Entry 6CWQ (X-ray diffraction, 1.90 A resolution); this record covers chains A and B.

# Chain A (and B)
Molecule: Ribonucleotide reductase
From: Flavobacterium johnsoniae (strain ATCC 17061 / DSM 2064 / UW101)
Notes: chain B of this document is another copy of the same molecule, construct and numbering; everything in this record applies to it too
UniProtKB: A5FCJ5 (A5FCJ5_FLAJ1); numbering as in UniProt (aligned over 1-306)
Amino-acid sequence (308 residues; each row starts with the number of its first residue; numbers below 1 keep their minus sign (Gly-1 is residue -1)):
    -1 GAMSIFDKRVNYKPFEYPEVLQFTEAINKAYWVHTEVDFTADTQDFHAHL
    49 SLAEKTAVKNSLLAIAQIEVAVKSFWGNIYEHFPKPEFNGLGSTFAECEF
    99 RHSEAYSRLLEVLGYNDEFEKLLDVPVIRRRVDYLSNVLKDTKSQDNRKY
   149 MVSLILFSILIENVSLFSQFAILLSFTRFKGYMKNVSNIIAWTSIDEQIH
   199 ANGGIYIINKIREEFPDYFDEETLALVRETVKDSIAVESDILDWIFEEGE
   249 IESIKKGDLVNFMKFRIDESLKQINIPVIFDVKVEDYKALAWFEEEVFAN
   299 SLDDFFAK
Sequence notes: expression tag (-1 to 0)
Ion coordination: Mn2+ site 1: Glu67, Glu97, His100, Glu195; Mg2+: Asn76 (shared with Asn76(B) of chain B); Mn2+ site 2: Glu97, Glu160, Glu195, His198
What the authors report for this chain:
  - mutagenesis - Y104F: decreased catalytic activity

# How chain A and chain B interact
Residue-residue contacts - 42 pairs, chain A then chain B:
  Tyr10(A) - Val68(B)  hydrophobic
  Tyr10(A) - Phe98(B)
  Tyr10(A) - Ser101(B)  hydrogen bond
  Tyr10(A) - Glu102(B)  hydrogen bond
  Tyr10(A) - Ser105(B)
  Lys11(A) - Glu102(B)  salt bridge
  Lys11(A) - Ser105(B)
  Phe13(A) - Glu102(B)
  Leu19(A) - Glu102(B)
  Asn26(A) - Tyr29(B)  hydrogen bond
  Asn26(A) - Val31(B)
  Asn26(A) - Glu95(B)
  Tyr29(A) - Asn26(B)  hydrogen bond
  Tyr29(A) - Tyr29(B)  hydrophobic
  Val31(A) - Asn26(B)
  Val68(A) - Tyr10(B)  hydrophobic
  Val70(A) - Tyr78(B)
  Val70(A) - Pro84(B)  hydrophobic
  Val70(A) - Asn87(B)
  Tyr78(A) - Val70(B)
  Pro84(A) - Val70(B)  hydrophobic
  Asn87(A) - Val70(B)
  Gly88(A) - Phe98(B)
  Ser91(A) - Ala94(B)
  Ser91(A) - Glu95(B)
  Ser91(A) - Phe98(B)
  Thr92(A) - Glu95(B)
  Thr92(A) - Phe98(B)
  Ala94(A) - Ser91(B)
  Glu95(A) - Ser91(B)
  Glu95(A) - Thr92(B)
  Glu95(A) - Glu95(B)
  Phe98(A) - Tyr10(B)
  Phe98(A) - Gly88(B)
  Phe98(A) - Thr92(B)
  Ser101(A) - Tyr10(B)  hydrogen bond
  Glu102(A) - Tyr10(B)  hydrogen bond
  Glu102(A) - Lys11(B)  salt bridge
  Glu102(A) - Phe13(B)
  Glu102(A) - Leu19(B)
  Ser105(A) - Tyr10(B)
  Ser105(A) - Lys11(B)
Interface residues without a listed pair, chain A (27 interface residues in all): Thr22, Ala69, Lys71, Ser72, Asn76, Glu79
Interface residues without a listed pair, chain B (27 interface residues in all): Thr22, Ala69, Lys71, Ser72, Asn76, Glu79

# Summary
Chain A and chain B each contribute 27 residues to their interface; the contacts include 6 hydrogen bonds and
2 salt bridges. Polar pairs include Lys11(A)-Glu102(B), Tyr10(A)-Ser101(B) and Tyr10(A)-Glu102(B). The Mn2+
site 1 is built by Glu67(A), Glu97(A), His100(A) and Glu195(A). From the paper: Y104F of chain A reduces
catalytic activity.
Chain A and chain B are both Ribonucleotide reductase (Flavobacterium johnsoniae (strain ATCC 17061 / DSM 2064
/ UW101)); the structure, X-ray crystal structure of Flavobacterium johnsoniae dimanganese(II) ribonucleotide
reductase beta subunit (as-isolated), was determined by X-ray diffraction together with 6CWO and 6CWP from the
same study.
